PDB entry 8KEV | electron microscopy, 3.50 A resolution | chains D and C of the 8 polymer chains in the assembly

[Chain D (and C)]
Protein: Protein sel-1 homolog 1
Organism: Homo sapiens
Notes: chain C of this document is another copy of the same molecule, construct and numbering; everything in this record applies to it too
Reference sequence: Q9UBV2 (SE1L1_HUMAN); numbering as in UniProt (aligned over 1-794)
Sequence (794 residues; numbered 1 to 794; the number before each row is that of its first residue):
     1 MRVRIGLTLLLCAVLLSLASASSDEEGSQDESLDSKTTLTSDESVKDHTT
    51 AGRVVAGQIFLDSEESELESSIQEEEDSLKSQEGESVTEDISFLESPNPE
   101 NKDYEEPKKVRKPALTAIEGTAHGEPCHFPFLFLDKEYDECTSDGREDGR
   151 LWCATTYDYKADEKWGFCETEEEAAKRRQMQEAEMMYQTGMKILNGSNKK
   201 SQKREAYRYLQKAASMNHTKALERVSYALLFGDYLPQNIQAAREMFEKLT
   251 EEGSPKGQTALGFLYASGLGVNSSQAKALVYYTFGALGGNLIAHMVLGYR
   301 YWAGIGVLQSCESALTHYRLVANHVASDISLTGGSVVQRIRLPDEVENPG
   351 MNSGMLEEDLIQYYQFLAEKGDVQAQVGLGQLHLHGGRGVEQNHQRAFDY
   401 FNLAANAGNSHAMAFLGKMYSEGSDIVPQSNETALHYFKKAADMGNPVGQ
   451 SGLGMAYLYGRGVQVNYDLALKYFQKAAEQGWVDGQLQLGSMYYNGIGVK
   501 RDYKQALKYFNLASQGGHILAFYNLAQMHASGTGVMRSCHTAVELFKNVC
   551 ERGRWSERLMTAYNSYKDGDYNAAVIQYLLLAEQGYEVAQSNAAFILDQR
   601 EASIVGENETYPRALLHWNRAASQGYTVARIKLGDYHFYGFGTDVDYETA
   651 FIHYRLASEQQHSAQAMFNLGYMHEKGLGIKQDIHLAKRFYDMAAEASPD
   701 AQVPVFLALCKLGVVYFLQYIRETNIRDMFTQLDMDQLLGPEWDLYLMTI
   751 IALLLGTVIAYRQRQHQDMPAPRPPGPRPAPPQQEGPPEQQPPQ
Disordered / not traced: 1-174, 347-457, 724-794 (chain C: 1-178, 345-453, 724-794)
Cystine bridges: Cys311-Cys539
Covalent attachments: N-acetylglucosamine (NAG) linked to Asn217, Asn272, Asn608
Swiss-Prot annotation at these positions:
  - modified residue: Ser63 (Phosphoserine)
  - glycosylation (N-linked (GlcNAc...) asparagine): Asn195, Asn217, Asn272, Asn431, Asn608
  - natural variant: Cys141 (C141Y: In NEDHGFA), Met528 (M528R: In NEDGSAF), Gly585 (G585D: In NEDGSAF; uncertain significance)
  - mutagenesis: Cys127 (C127Y: Results in proteasome-mediated self-destruction of ERAD complex components and impaired degradation of ERAD substrates)

[How chain D and chain C interact]
Contacting residue pairs (60; chain D residue first):
  Ser330(D) - Gly460(C)
  Ser330(D) - Arg461(C)  hydrogen bond (backbone-backbone)
  Leu331(D) - Arg461(C)
  Leu331(D) - Gly462(C)  hydrogen bond (backbone-backbone)
  Gly333(D) - Gly462(C)
  Arg461(D) - Ser330(C)  hydrogen bond (backbone-backbone)
  Arg461(D) - Leu331(C)
  Gly462(D) - Ser330(C)  hydrogen bond (backbone-backbone)
  Gly462(D) - Leu331(C)
  Gly462(D) - Gly333(C)
  Val463(D) - Ala513(C)
  Val463(D) - Gly516(C)
  Val463(D) - Gly517(C)
  Val463(D) - Leu520(C)  hydrophobic
  Asn466(D) - Gly333(C)
  Tyr467(D) - Ala513(C)
  Leu469(D) - Tyr509(C)  hydrophobic
  Ala470(D) - Ala506(C)
  Ala470(D) - Tyr509(C)  hydrophobic
  Ala470(D) - Phe510(C)
  Tyr473(D) - Asp502(C)
  Tyr473(D) - Ala506(C)  hydrophobic
  Phe474(D) - Phe474(C)  hydrophobic
  Phe474(D) - Ala506(C)
  Lys476(D) - Asp502(C)
  Ala477(D) - Val499(C)
  Ala477(D) - Asp502(C)
  Gln480(D) - Val499(C)
  Trp482(D) - Ser491(C)
  Gly498(D) - Gln480(C)  hydrogen bond (backbone-side chain)
  Val499(D) - Gln480(C)
  Asp502(D) - Lys476(C)  salt bridge
  Asp502(D) - Ala477(C)
  Tyr503(D) - Phe474(C)  hydrophobic
  Gln505(D) - Tyr473(C)
  Ala506(D) - Ala470(C)
  Ala506(D) - Phe474(C)  hydrophobic
  Tyr509(D) - Asn466(C)
  Tyr509(D) - Leu469(C)  hydrophobic
  Tyr509(D) - Ala470(C)  hydrophobic
  Phe510(D) - Tyr467(C)  hydrophobic
  Phe510(D) - Ala470(C)
  Phe510(D) - Phe510(C)  hydrophobic
  Leu512(D) - Asn466(C)
  Ala513(D) - Val463(C)
  Ala513(D) - Asn466(C)
  Ala513(D) - Tyr467(C)  hydrophobic
  Ser514(D) - Tyr467(C)
  Gly517(D) - Val463(C)
  Gly517(D) - Asn524(C)
  Leu520(D) - Asn524(C)
  Leu520(D) - Leu525(C)  hydrophobic
  Leu520(D) - Met528(C)  hydrophobic
  Ala521(D) - Asn524(C)
  Tyr523(D) - Thr533(C)
  Tyr523(D) - Gly534(C)
  Asn524(D) - Asn524(C)
  Asn524(D) - Gln527(C)
  Asn524(D) - Met528(C)  hydrogen bond (side chain-backbone)
  Gln527(D) - Thr533(C)
Other interface residues (no listed pair), chain D (41 interface residues in all): Ser327, Ile329, Thr332, Gly460, Ala478, Gly481, Ile497, Gly516
Other interface residues (no listed pair), chain C (38 interface residues in all): Ile329, Gly498, Tyr503, Gln505, Leu512, Ser514

[In short]
Chain D and chain C form an interface of 41 and 38 residues respectively; the contacts include 6 hydrogen
bonds and 1 salt bridge. Polar contacts include Asp502(D)-Lys476(C), Gly498(D)-Gln480(C) and
Asn524(D)-Met528(C). Covalently linked N-acetylglucosamine: at Asn217(D), Asn272(D) and Asn608(D).
Both chains are Protein sel-1 homolog 1 (Homo sapiens). Entry 8KEV (Cryo-EM structure of HRD1-SEL1L-XTP3B
(state D1) complex) was determined by electron microscopy, deposited together with 9LWU, 9UAV, 8KES and 8KET.
